3C09 - chains L and H of the 3 polymer chains in the assembly; structure by X-ray diffraction, 3.20 A resolution.

[Chain L]
Molecule: Matuzumab Fab Light chain
From: Mus musculus
Notes: antibody fragment or engineered binder
Amino-acid sequence (212 residues; numbered 1 to 212; the number before each row is that of its first residue):
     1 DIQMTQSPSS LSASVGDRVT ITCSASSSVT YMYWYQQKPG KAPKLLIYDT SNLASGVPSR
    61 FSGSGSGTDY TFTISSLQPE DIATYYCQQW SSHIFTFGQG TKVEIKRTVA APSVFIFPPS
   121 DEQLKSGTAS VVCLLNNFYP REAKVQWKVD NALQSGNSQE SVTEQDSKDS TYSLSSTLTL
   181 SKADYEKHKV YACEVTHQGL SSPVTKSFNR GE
Not modelled in the structure: 212
Disulfide bonds: Cys23-Cys87, Cys133-Cys193

[Chain H]
Molecule: Matuzumab Fab Heavy chain
From: Mus musculus
Notes: antibody fragment or engineered binder
Amino-acid sequence (223 residues; row label = number of the first residue in the row):
     1 QVQLVQSGAE VKKPGASVKV SCKASGYTFT SHWMHWVRQA PGQGLEWIGE FNPSNGRTNY
    61 NEKFKSKATM TVDTSTNTAY MELSSLRSED TAVYYCASRD YDYAGRYFDY WGQGTLVTVS
   121 SASTKGPSVF PLAPSSKSTS GGTAALGCLV KDYFPEPVTV SWNSGALTSG VHTFPAVLQS
   181 SGLYSLSSVV TVPSSSLGTQ TYICNVNHKP SNTKVDKKVE PKS
Not modelled in the structure: 136-141, 223
Disulfide bonds: Cys22-Cys96, Cys148-Cys204
From the paper describing this entry:
  - conformationally variable residues (order/disorder transition): Tyr103

[Chain L / chain H interface]
Pairs across the interface (62; chain L residue first):
  Tyr31(L) - Tyr101(H)
  Tyr33(L) - Tyr101(H)  hydrogen bond
  Tyr33(L) - Tyr107(H)
  Tyr35(L) - Arg99(H)  hydrogen bond
  Tyr35(L) - Asp109(H)  hydrogen bond
  Tyr35(L) - Trp111(H)
  Gln37(L) - Gln39(H)  hydrogen bond
  Gln37(L) - Tyr95(H)  hydrogen bond
  Lys41(L) - Tyr95(H)
  Ala42(L) - Tyr95(H)  hydrophobic
  Ala42(L) - Gly112(H)
  Pro43(L) - Leu45(H)  hydrophobic
  Pro43(L) - Trp111(H)  hydrophobic
  Leu45(L) - Tyr107(H)  hydrophobic
  Leu45(L) - Asp109(H)
  Tyr48(L) - Arg106(H)
  Tyr48(L) - Tyr107(H)  hydrophobic
  Asp49(L) - Tyr101(H)  hydrogen bond
  Tyr86(L) - Gln39(H)
  Tyr86(L) - Gln43(H)
  Tyr86(L) - Gly44(H)
  Tyr86(L) - Leu45(H)  hydrophobic
  Gln88(L) - Arg99(H)  hydrogen bond
  His93(L) - Trp47(H)
  His93(L) - Glu50(H)
  His93(L) - Asn59(H)
  Ile94(L) - Trp47(H)  hydrophobic
  Phe95(L) - His35(H)
  Phe95(L) - Trp47(H)  hydrophobic
  Phe95(L) - Asn61(H)  hydrogen bond (backbone-side chain)
  Phe97(L) - Leu45(H)
  Phe97(L) - Trp47(H)  hydrophobic
  Phe115(L) - Ala145(H)  hydrophobic
  Ile116(L) - Ser135(H)
  Phe117(L) - Leu132(H)
  Phe117(L) - Ala133(H)
  Phe117(L) - Ala145(H)
  Phe117(L) - Leu146(H)  hydrophobic
  Ser120(L) - Phe130(H)
  Gln123(L) - Phe130(H)
  Gln123(L) - Leu149(H)
  Thr128(L) - Lys151(H)
  Val132(L) - Leu132(H)  hydrophobic
  Leu134(L) - Phe174(H)  hydrophobic
  Leu134(L) - Val189(H)  hydrophobic
  Asn136(L) - His172(H)  hydrogen bond
  Asn136(L) - Thr191(H)
  Asn137(L) - His172(H)  hydrogen bond
  Gln159(L) - Val177(H)
  Gln159(L) - Leu178(H)  hydrogen bond (side chain-backbone)
  Gln159(L) - Gln179(H)
  Glu160(L) - Val177(H)
  Ser161(L) - Phe174(H)
  Ser161(L) - Pro175(H)  hydrogen bond (side chain-backbone)
  Ser161(L) - Val177(H)
  Val162(L) - Pro175(H)
  Thr163(L) - Phe174(H)
  Ser173(L) - His172(H)  hydrogen bond
  Ser173(L) - Phe174(H)
  Leu174(L) - Phe174(H)
  Ser175(L) - Phe174(H)
  Ser175(L) - Ser187(H)  hydrogen bond
Interface residues without a listed pair, chain L (38 interface residues in all): Pro118, Glu122, Ser130, Thr179
Interface residues without a listed pair, chain H (41 interface residues in all): Val37, Glu46, Tyr60, Pro131, Thr143, Ala144, Thr173

[Summary]
The interface between chain L and chain H involves 38 residues on one side and 41 on the other, with 14
hydrogen bonds. Polar pairs include Tyr33(L)-Tyr101(H), Tyr35(L)-Arg99(H) and Tyr35(L)-Asp109(H). From the
paper: conformational variability at Tyr103(H).
Chain L is Matuzumab Fab Light chain and chain H is Matuzumab Fab Heavy chain, both from Mus musculus; the
structure, Crystal structure the Fab fragment of matuzumab (Fab72000) in complex with domain III of the
extracellular ..., was determined by X-ray diffraction, deposited together with 3C08.
